6D6U - chains B and I of the 9 polymer chains in the assembly; structure by electron microscopy, 3.92 A resolution.

== Chain B ==
Name: Gamma-aminobutyric acid receptor subunit alpha-1
From: Homo sapiens
Reference sequence: P14867 (GBRA1_HUMAN); the construct has insertions or renumbered stretches relative to UniProt, so the offset changes along the chain: 1-312 = UniProt 28-339; 320-358 = UniProt 418-456
Sequence (358 residues; each row starts with the number of its first residue):
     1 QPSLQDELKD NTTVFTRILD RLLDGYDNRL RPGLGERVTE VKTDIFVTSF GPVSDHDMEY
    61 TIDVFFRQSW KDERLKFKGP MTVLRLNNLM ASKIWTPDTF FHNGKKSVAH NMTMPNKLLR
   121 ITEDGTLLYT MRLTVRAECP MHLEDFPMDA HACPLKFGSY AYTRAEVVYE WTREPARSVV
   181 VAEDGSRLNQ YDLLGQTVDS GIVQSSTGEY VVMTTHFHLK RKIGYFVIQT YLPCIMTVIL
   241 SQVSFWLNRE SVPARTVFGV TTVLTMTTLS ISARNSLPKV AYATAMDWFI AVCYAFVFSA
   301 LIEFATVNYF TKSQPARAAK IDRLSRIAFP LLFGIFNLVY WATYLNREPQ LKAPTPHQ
Unresolved in the structure: 1-9, 346-358
Differences from the reference sequence: linker (313-319)
Cystine bridges: Cys139-Cys153, Cys234-Cys293
Covalently attached groups: glycan linked to Asn111
Ligand contacts: gamma-amino-butanoic acid (ABU): Phe65, Arg67, Leu118, Thr130
UniProt features mapped onto this chain:
  - binding site (4-aminobutanoate): Arg67, Thr130
  - binding site (3alpha-hydroxy-5alpha-pregnan-11,20-dione): Trp246
  - glycosylation (N-linked (GlcNAc...) asparagine): Asn11, Asn111

== Chain I ==
Name: Kappa Fab Light Chain
From: Mus musculus
Notes: antibody fragment or engineered binder
Sequence (213 residues; row label = number of the first residue in the row):
     1 NIVMTQSPKS MSMSVGERVT LSCKASEYVG TYVSWYQQKP EQSPKLLIYG ASNRYTGVPD
    61 RFTGSGSATD FTLTIGSVQA EDLADYHCGQ SYSYPTFGAG TKLELKRADA APTVSIFPPS
   121 SEQLTSGGAS VVCFLNNFYP KDINVKWKID GSERQNGVLN SWTDQDSKDS TYSMSSTLTL
   181 TKDEYERHNS YTCEATHKTS TSPIVKSFNR NEC
Unresolved in the structure: 107-213
Cystine bridges: Cys23-Cys88

== Chain B / chain I interface ==
Contacting residue pairs (13):
  Trp171(B) with Tyr32(I), hydrogen bond
  Glu174(B) with Tyr94(I)
  Pro175(B) with Ser91(I); Tyr92(I)
  Ala176(B) with Tyr92(I), hydrogen bond (backbone-backbone)
  Arg177(B) with Tyr94(I), hydrogen bond
  Thr197(B) with Tyr28(I)
  Val198(B) with Tyr92(I), hydrophobic
  Asp199(B) with Tyr28(I); Gly30(I); Thr31(I), hydrogen bond
  Ser200(B) with Thr31(I); Tyr32(I), hydrogen bond
Also at the interface, not in a pair above, chain B (10 interface residues in all): Gln196
Also at the interface, not in a pair above, chain I (8 interface residues in all): Ser93

== In short ==
Chain B and chain I form an interface of 10 and 8 residues respectively; the contacts include 5 hydrogen
bonds. Among the polar pairs are Trp171(B)-Tyr32(I), Arg177(B)-Tyr94(I) and Asp199(B)-Thr31(I). Bound to chain
B: gamma-amino-butanoic acid.
Here chain B is Gamma-aminobutyric acid receptor subunit alpha-1 (Homo sapiens) and chain I is Kappa Fab Light
Chain (Mus musculus). Entry 6D6U (Human GABA-A receptor alpha1-beta2-gamma2 subtype in complex with GABA and
flumazenil, conformation A) was determined by electron microscopy, deposited together with 6D6T.
